Entry 9C1X (electron microscopy, 3.38 A resolution); this record covers chains F and H of the 12 polymer chains in the assembly.

[Chain F (and H)]
Molecule: DUF4297 domain-containing protein
Source organism: Bacillus sp. HMF5848
Notes: chain H of this document is another copy of the same molecule, construct and numbering; everything in this record applies to it too
UniProt: A0A428J1H2 (A0A428J1H2_9BACI); numbering as in UniProt (aligned over 1-436)
Sequence (436 residues; row label = number of the first residue in the row):
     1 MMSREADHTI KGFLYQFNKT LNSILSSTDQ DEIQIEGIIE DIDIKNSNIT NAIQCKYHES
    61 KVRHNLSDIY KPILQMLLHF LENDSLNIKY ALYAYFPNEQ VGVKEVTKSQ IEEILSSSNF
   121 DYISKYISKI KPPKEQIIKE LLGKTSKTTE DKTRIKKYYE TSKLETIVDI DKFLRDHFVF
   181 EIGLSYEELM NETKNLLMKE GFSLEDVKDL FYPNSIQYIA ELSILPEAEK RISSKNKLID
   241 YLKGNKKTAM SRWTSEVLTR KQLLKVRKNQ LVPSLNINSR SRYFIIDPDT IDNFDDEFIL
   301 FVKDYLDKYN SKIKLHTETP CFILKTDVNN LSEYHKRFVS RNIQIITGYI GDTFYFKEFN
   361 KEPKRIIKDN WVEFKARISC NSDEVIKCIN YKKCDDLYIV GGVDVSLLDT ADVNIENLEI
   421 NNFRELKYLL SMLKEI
Disulfide bonds: Cys388-Cys394
What the authors report for this chain:
  - catalytic residues: Asp41, Glu59, Lys61 (proposed by the authors, not directly observed)
  - mutagenesis - D41A, E59A, K61A: abolished catalytic activity

[How chain F and chain H interact]
Residue-residue contacts (26; chain F residue first):
  Gly244(F) - Asn293(H)
  Asn245(F) - Asn293(H)
  Asn245(F) - Glu297(H)
  Lys247(F) - Glu297(H)
  Lys247(F) - Arg424(H)
  Thr248(F) - Glu297(H)
  Arg280(F) - Lys303(H)
  Arg280(F) - Arg341(H)
  Asn390(F) - Asn342(H)
  Tyr391(F) - Asn342(H)
  Lys392(F) - Asn342(H)  hydrogen bond (backbone-side chain)
  Lys393(F) - Ser340(H)  hydrogen bond (side chain-backbone)
  Lys393(F) - Arg341(H)
  Lys393(F) - Asn342(H)
  Asp395(F) - Lys303(H)  salt bridge
  Asp395(F) - Arg341(H)  salt bridge
  Ala411(F) - Arg337(H)
  Ala411(F) - Ser340(H)
  Asp412(F) - Asp296(H)
  Asp412(F) - Glu297(H)
  Asp412(F) - Phe298(H)
  Asp412(F) - Leu300(H)
  Asp412(F) - Arg337(H)  salt bridge
  Asp412(F) - Ser340(H)
  Asp412(F) - Arg341(H)
  Asn414(F) - Arg341(H)
Interface residues without a listed pair, chain H (14 interface residues in all): Asp292, Ile299, Asp304

[Summary]
13 residues of chain F and 14 residues of chain H are in contact, with 2 hydrogen bonds and 3 salt bridges.
Polar contacts include Asp395(F)-Lys303(H), Asp395(F)-Arg341(H) and Asp412(F)-Arg337(H). The paper reports
catalytic residues Asp41(F), Glu59(F) and Lys61(F); D41A, E59A and K61A of chain F abolish catalytic activity.
Chain F and chain H are both DUF4297 domain-containing protein (Bacillus sp. HMF5848); the structure, Apo
DUF4297 12-mer, was determined by electron microscopy, deposited together with 9C1M, 9C1N, 9C1O and 9C5X.
